7C4S - chains H and A of the 3 polymer chains in the assembly; structure by X-ray diffraction, 3.20 A resolution.

[Chain H]
Name: Antibody Fab fragment heavy chain
From: Mus musculus
Notes: antibody fragment or engineered binder
Sequence (219 residues; each row starts with the number of its first residue):
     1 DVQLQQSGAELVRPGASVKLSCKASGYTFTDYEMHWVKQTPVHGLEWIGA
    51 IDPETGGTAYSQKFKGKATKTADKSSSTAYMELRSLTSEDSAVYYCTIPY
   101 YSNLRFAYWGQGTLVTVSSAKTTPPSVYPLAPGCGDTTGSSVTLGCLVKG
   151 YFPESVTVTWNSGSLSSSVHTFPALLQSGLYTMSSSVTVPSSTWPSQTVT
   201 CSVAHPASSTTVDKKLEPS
Disulfides: Cys22-Cys96, Cys146-Cys201

[Chain A]
Name: Sphingosine 1-phosphate receptor 3
From: Homo sapiens
UniProt: Q99500 (S1PR3_HUMAN); residue numbers follow UniProt; this construct covers 1-378
Sequence (378 residues; each row starts with the number of its first residue):
     1 MATALPPRLQPVRGQETLREHYQYVGKLAGRLKEASEGSTLTTVLFLVIC
    51 SFIVLENLMVLIAIWKNNKFHNRMYFFIGNLALCDLLAGIAYKVNILMSG
   101 KKTFSLSPTVWFLREGSMFVALGASTCSLLAIAIERHLTMIKMRPYDANK
   151 RHRVFLLIGMCWLIAFTLGALPILGWNCLHNLPDCSTILPLYSKKYIAFC
   201 ISIFTAILVTIVILYARIYFLVKSSSRKVANHNNSERSMALLRTVVIVVS
   251 VFIACWSPLFILFLIDVACRVQACPILFKAQWFIVLAVLNSAMNPVIYTL
   301 ASKEMRRAFFRLVCNCLVRGRGARASPIQPALDPSRSKSSSSNNSSHSPK
   351 VKEDLPHTAPSSCIMDKNAALQNGIFCN
Unresolved in the structure: 1-13, 67-72, 226-235, 312-378
Sequence notes: engineered mutation Gln15 (Asn in Q99500)
Disulfides: Cys178-Cys185, Cys269-Cys274
Small-molecule neighbours: sphingosine 1-phosphate (S1P; (2S,3R,4E)-2-amino-3-hydroxyoctadec-4-en-1-yl dihydrogen phosphate): Tyr22, Glu37, Asn95, Ser99, Gly100, Thr103, Arg114, Glu115, Met118, Phe119, Leu122, Gly123, Thr126, Leu168, Leu189, Ile203, Phe204, Trp256, Leu259, Phe260, Phe263, Ile284
Curated features (UniProtKB/Swiss-Prot):
  - modified residue: Ser326 (Phosphoserine)
From the paper describing this entry:
  - binding site for sphingosine 1-phosphate: Tyr22, Asn95, Thr103, Arg114, Glu115, Leu122, Leu189, Phe204, Ile284
  - mutagenesis - Y22A, N95A, T103A, R114A, E115A, L189A, W256A, F260A, I284A: decreased signaling in response to sphingosine 1-phosphate
  - contacts within the chain: Phe204-Phe260 (pi stacking), Leu122-Trp256
  - conformationally variable residues (side-chain flip): Leu122, Phe204, Trp256, Phe260
  - mutagenesis - F204A: unchanged signaling in response to sphingosine 1-phosphate
  - mutagenesis - L122A: decreased signaling in response to Gq/11
  - mutagenesis - L122A: unchanged signaling in response to G12/13

[Interface between chain H and chain A]
Residue-residue contacts (29):
  Thr30(H) - Lys33(A)  hydrogen bond (backbone-side chain)
  Asp31(H) - Ala29(A)
  Asp31(H) - Lys33(A)
  Tyr32(H) - Ala29(A)  hydrophobic
  Glu33(H) - Ala29(A)
  Glu33(H) - Gly30(A)
  Glu33(H) - Arg31(A)
  Glu33(H) - Leu32(A)  hydrogen bond (side chain-backbone)
  Glu33(H) - Lys33(A)  hydrogen bond (side chain-backbone)
  Asp52(H) - Leu32(A)
  Asp52(H) - Lys33(A)  salt bridge
  Glu54(H) - Lys33(A)  salt bridge
  Gly57(H) - Leu32(A)
  Tyr100(H) - Gln272(A)
  Tyr101(H) - Gly26(A)
  Tyr101(H) - Leu28(A)
  Tyr101(H) - Ala29(A)
  Tyr101(H) - Gln272(A)
  Tyr101(H) - Pro275(A)
  Ser102(H) - Gln23(A)  hydrogen bond (side chain-backbone)
  Ser102(H) - Leu28(A)  hydrogen bond (side chain-backbone)
  Ser102(H) - Ala29(A)
  Ser102(H) - Gln272(A)
  Asn103(H) - Gln23(A)
  Asn103(H) - Gly30(A)
  Asn103(H) - Arg31(A)
  Leu104(H) - Tyr24(A)  hydrophobic
  Leu104(H) - Gln272(A)
  Arg105(H) - Gln272(A)  hydrogen bond (side chain-backbone)
Other interface residues (no listed pair), chain H (16 interface residues in all): Ala50, Ile51, Thr58
Other interface residues (no listed pair), chain A (12 interface residues in all): Glu34

[In short]
Chain H and chain A form an interface of 16 and 12 residues respectively, with 6 hydrogen bonds and 2 salt
bridges. Polar contacts include Asp52(H)-Lys33(A), Glu54(H)-Lys33(A) and Thr30(H)-Lys33(A). From the paper: a
binding site for sphingosine 1-phosphate at Tyr22(A), Asn95(A) and Thr103(A) among others; Y22A, N95A and
T103A of chain A, among others, reduce signaling in response to sphingosine 1-phosphate; 11 substitutions were
tested in all.
Chain H is Antibody Fab fragment heavy chain (Mus musculus) and chain A is Sphingosine 1-phosphate receptor 3
(Homo sapiens); the structure, Sphingosine-1-phosphate receptor 3 with a natural ligand, was determined by
X-ray diffraction.
